Entry 8W49 (X-ray diffraction, 1.77 A resolution); this record covers chains A and B.

# Chain A (and B)
Protein: Isocitrate dehydrogenase [NADP] cytoplasmic
Source organism: Mus musculus
Notes: EC 1.1.1.42; chain B of this document is another copy of the same molecule, construct and numbering; everything in this record applies to it too
Reference sequence: O88844 (IDHC_MOUSE); residue numbers follow UniProt; this construct covers 1-414
Amino-acid sequence (414 residues; row label = number of the first residue in the row):
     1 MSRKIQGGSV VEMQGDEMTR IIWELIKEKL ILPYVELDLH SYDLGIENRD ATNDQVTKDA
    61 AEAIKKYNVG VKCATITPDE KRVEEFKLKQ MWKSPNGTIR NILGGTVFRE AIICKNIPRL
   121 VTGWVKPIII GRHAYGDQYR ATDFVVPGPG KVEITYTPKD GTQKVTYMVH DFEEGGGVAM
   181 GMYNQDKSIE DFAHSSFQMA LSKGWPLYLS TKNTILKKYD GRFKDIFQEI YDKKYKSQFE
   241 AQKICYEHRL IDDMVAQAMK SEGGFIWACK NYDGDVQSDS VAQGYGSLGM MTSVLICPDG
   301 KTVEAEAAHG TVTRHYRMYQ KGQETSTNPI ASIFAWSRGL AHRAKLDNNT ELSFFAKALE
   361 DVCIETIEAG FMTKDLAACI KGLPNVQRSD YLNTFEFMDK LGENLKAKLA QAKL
Unresolved in the structure: 1-2, 414 (chain B: 1, 414)
Ion coordination: Mg2+ site 1: D252 (together with isocitric acid) (shared with D275(B) of chain B); Mg2+ site 2: D275 (together with isocitric acid) (shared with D252(B) of chain B)
Ligand contacts:
  - isocitric acid (ICT), molecule 1: T77, S94, N96, R100, R109, R132, Y139, D275, A308
  - isocitric acid (ICT), molecule 2: K212, T214, I215, D252
  - NADP (NAP; NADP nicotinamide-adenine-dinucleotide phosphate), molecule 1: K72, A74, T75, I76, T77, R82, N96, L288, G289, A307, A308, H309, G310, T311, V312, T313, R314, H315, T327, N328, D375
  - NADP (NAP), molecule 2: T214, L250, D252, D253, Q257, K260
Swiss-Prot annotation at these positions:
  - binding site (NADP(+)): T75 to T77, R82, K260, G310 to H315, N328
  - binding site (substrate): T77, S94 to R100, R109, R132, K212
  - binding site (Mn(2+)): D252, D275, D279
  - site (Critical for catalysis): Y139, K212
  - modified residue: S2 (N-acetylserine), Y42 (Phosphotyrosine), K81 (N6-acetyllysine), K126 (N6-succinyllysine), K224 (N6-acetyllysine), K233 (N6-acetyllysine), K243 (N6-acetyllysine), K321 (N6-acetyllysine), S389 (Phosphoserine), K400 (N6-succinyllysine)
  - mutagenesis: C245 (C245S: No effect on inhibition by cadmium ions), C379 (C379S: Decreased inhibition by cadmium ions)

# Chain A / chain B interface
Pairs across the interface (176):
  T77(A) - T214(B)
  T77(A) - K217(B)
  P78(A) - K217(B)  hydrogen bond (backbone-side chain)
  D79(A) - N213(B)  hydrogen bond
  M91(A) - K217(B)
  M91(A) - K218(B)
  W92(A) - K217(B)  hydrogen bond (backbone-side chain)
  S94(A) - I215(B)
  L120(A) - L120(B)
  L120(A) - V121(B)
  L120(A) - T122(B)  hydrogen bond (backbone-backbone)
  L120(A) - M259(B)
  L120(A) - K260(B)
  V121(A) - L120(B)
  V121(A) - M259(B)  hydrophobic
  T122(A) - L120(B)  hydrogen bond (backbone-backbone)
  T122(A) - T122(B)
  Y135(A) - H170(B)
  Q138(A) - Q138(B)
  Q138(A) - I215(B)
  Q138(A) - L216(B)
  Y139(A) - I215(B)  hydrophobic
  A141(A) - L216(B)  hydrophobic
  T142(A) - Y167(B)
  T142(A) - M168(B)  hydrogen bond (side chain-backbone)
  T142(A) - V169(B)
  D143(A) - L216(B)
  D143(A) - K217(B)  hydrogen bond (side chain-backbone)
  D143(A) - K218(B)  hydrogen bond (side chain-backbone)
  D143(A) - Y219(B)  hydrogen bond (side chain-backbone)
  F144(A) - Y167(B)  hydrophobic
  F144(A) - K218(B)
  V146(A) - Y156(B)  hydrophobic
  P147(A) - Y156(B)
  G148(A) - Y156(B)  hydrogen bond (backbone-side chain)
  P149(A) - Y156(B)  hydrogen bond (backbone-side chain)
  P149(A) - P158(B)
  P149(A) - K159(B)  hydrogen bond (backbone-backbone)
  G150(A) - Y156(B)
  G150(A) - T157(B)
  G150(A) - K159(B)
  K151(A) - T155(B)
  K151(A) - Y156(B)
  K151(A) - T157(B)  hydrogen bond (backbone-backbone)
  V152(A) - I154(B)  hydrophobic
  V152(A) - T155(B)
  E153(A) - I154(B)
  E153(A) - T155(B)  hydrogen bond (backbone-backbone)
  I154(A) - F144(B)  hydrophobic
  I154(A) - V152(B)  hydrophobic
  I154(A) - E153(B)
  I154(A) - M180(B)
  T155(A) - K151(B)
  T155(A) - V152(B)
  T155(A) - E153(B)  hydrogen bond (backbone-backbone)
  Y156(A) - V146(B)  hydrophobic
  Y156(A) - P147(B)
  Y156(A) - G148(B)  hydrogen bond (side chain-backbone)
  Y156(A) - P149(B)  hydrogen bond (side chain-backbone)
  Y156(A) - G150(B)
  Y156(A) - K151(B)
  Y156(A) - V152(B)  hydrophobic
  T157(A) - G150(B)
  T157(A) - K151(B)  hydrogen bond (backbone-backbone)
  P158(A) - P149(B)
  K159(A) - P149(B)  hydrogen bond (backbone-backbone)
  K159(A) - G150(B)
  Y167(A) - T142(B)
  Y167(A) - F144(B)  hydrophobic
  M168(A) - T142(B)  hydrogen bond (backbone-side chain)
  V169(A) - T142(B)
  V169(A) - G181(B)
  V169(A) - Y183(B)
  H170(A) - Y135(B)
  H170(A) - Y183(B)  hydrogen bond
  H170(A) - Q185(B)  hydrogen bond
  F172(A) - Y183(B)  hydrophobic
  F172(A) - N184(B)
  E174(A) - K187(B)
  G176(A) - Q185(B)
  G176(A) - D186(B)  hydrogen bond (backbone-backbone)
  G177(A) - N184(B)
  G177(A) - D186(B)
  V178(A) - Y183(B)
  V178(A) - N184(B)  hydrogen bond (backbone-backbone)
  V178(A) - K218(B)
  V178(A) - Y219(B)  hydrophobic
  V178(A) - R222(B)
  A179(A) - M182(B)
  A179(A) - Y219(B)
  M180(A) - I154(B)
  M180(A) - M180(B)
  M180(A) - G181(B)
  M180(A) - M182(B)  hydrogen bond (backbone-backbone)
  M180(A) - L216(B)  hydrophobic
  M180(A) - Y219(B)  hydrophobic
  G181(A) - I154(B)
  G181(A) - V169(B)
  G181(A) - M180(B)
  M182(A) - A179(B)
  M182(A) - M180(B)  hydrogen bond (backbone-backbone)
  Y183(A) - V169(B)
  Y183(A) - H170(B)  hydrogen bond
  Y183(A) - F172(B)  hydrophobic
  Y183(A) - V178(B)
  N184(A) - F172(B)
  N184(A) - G177(B)
  N184(A) - V178(B)  hydrogen bond (backbone-backbone)
  Q185(A) - H170(B)  hydrogen bond
  Q185(A) - F172(B)
  Q185(A) - G176(B)
  D186(A) - G176(B)  hydrogen bond (backbone-backbone)
  D186(A) - G177(B)
  K212(A) - D275(B)  salt bridge
  N213(A) - D79(B)  hydrogen bond
  N213(A) - K81(B)
  T214(A) - T77(B)
  I215(A) - S94(B)
  I215(A) - Q138(B)
  I215(A) - Y139(B)  hydrophobic
  L216(A) - Q138(B)
  L216(A) - A141(B)  hydrophobic
  L216(A) - D143(B)
  L216(A) - M180(B)  hydrophobic
  K217(A) - T77(B)
  K217(A) - P78(B)  hydrogen bond (side chain-backbone)
  K217(A) - M91(B)
  K217(A) - W92(B)  hydrogen bond (side chain-backbone)
  K217(A) - D143(B)  hydrogen bond (backbone-side chain)
  K218(A) - D143(B)  hydrogen bond (backbone-side chain)
  K218(A) - F144(B)
  K218(A) - V178(B)
  Y219(A) - D143(B)  hydrogen bond (backbone-side chain)
  Y219(A) - V178(B)  hydrophobic
  Y219(A) - A179(B)
  Y219(A) - M180(B)  hydrophobic
  R222(A) - V178(B)
  K224(A) - K81(B)
  E247(A) - R314(B)  salt bridge
  R249(A) - R314(B)
  I251(A) - Y272(B)
  I251(A) - V276(B)  hydrophobic
  D252(A) - D275(B)
  D252(A) - D279(B)
  D253(A) - D279(B)
  V255(A) - V276(B)
  V255(A) - S280(B)
  A256(A) - D279(B)
  A256(A) - Q283(B)
  M259(A) - L120(B)
  M259(A) - V121(B)  hydrophobic
  M259(A) - S280(B)
  M259(A) - Q283(B)
  K260(A) - L120(B)
  K260(A) - Q283(B)
  Y272(A) - I251(B)
  Y272(A) - Y272(B)  hydrophobic
  Y272(A) - D273(B)  hydrogen bond
  D273(A) - Y272(B)  hydrogen bond
  D275(A) - K212(B)  salt bridge
  D275(A) - D252(B)
  V276(A) - I251(B)  hydrophobic
  V276(A) - V255(B)
  V276(A) - Q277(B)
  Q277(A) - V276(B)
  Q277(A) - Q277(B)  hydrogen bond
  D279(A) - D252(B)
  D279(A) - D253(B)
  D279(A) - A256(B)
  S280(A) - V255(B)
  S280(A) - M259(B)
  Q283(A) - A256(B)
  Q283(A) - M259(B)
  Q283(A) - K260(B)
  G284(A) - M259(B)
  R314(A) - R249(B)
Also at the interface, not in a pair above, chain A (81 interface residues in all): E80, K93, R119, V145, L288
Also at the interface, not in a pair above, chain B (83 interface residues in all): E80, K93, R119, V145, K224, D225, E247, G284, L288

# In short
The interface between chain A and chain B involves 81 residues on one side and 83 on the other, with 39
hydrogen bonds and 3 salt bridges. Polar contacts include K212(A)-D275(B), E247(A)-R314(B) and P78(A)-K217(B).
Ligands of chain A: NADP and isocitric acid.
Chain A and chain B are both Isocitrate dehydrogenase [NADP] cytoplasmic (Mus musculus); the structure, mouse
isocitrate dehydrogenase with isocitrate and magnesium, was determined by X-ray diffraction together with 8KIB
from the same study.
